6VOK - chains A and F of the 9 polymer chains in the assembly; structure by electron microscopy, 3.85 A resolution.

== Chain A ==
Protein: ATP synthase subunit alpha, chloroplastic
Organism: Spinacia oleracea
Notes: EC 7.1.2.2
Reference sequence: P06450 (ATPA_SPIOL); residues 1-507 here = UniProt positions 1-507
Sequence (507 residues; row label = number of the first residue in the row):
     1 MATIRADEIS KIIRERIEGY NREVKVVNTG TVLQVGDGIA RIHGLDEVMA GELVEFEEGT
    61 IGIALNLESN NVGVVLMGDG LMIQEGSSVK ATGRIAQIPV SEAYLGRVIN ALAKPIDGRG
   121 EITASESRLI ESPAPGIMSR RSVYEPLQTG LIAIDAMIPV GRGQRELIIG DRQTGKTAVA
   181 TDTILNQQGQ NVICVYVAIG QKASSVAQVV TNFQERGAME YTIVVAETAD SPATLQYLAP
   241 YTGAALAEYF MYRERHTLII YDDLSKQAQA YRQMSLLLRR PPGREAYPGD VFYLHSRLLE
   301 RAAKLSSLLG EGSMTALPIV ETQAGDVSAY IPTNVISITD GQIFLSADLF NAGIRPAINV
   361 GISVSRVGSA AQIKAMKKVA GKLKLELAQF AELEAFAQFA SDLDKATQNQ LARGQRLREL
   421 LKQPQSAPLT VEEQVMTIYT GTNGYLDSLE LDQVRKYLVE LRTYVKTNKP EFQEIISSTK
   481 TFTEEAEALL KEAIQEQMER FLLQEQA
Unresolved in the structure: 1-6, 505-507
Residues lining bound ligands: ATP (adenosine-5'-triphosphate): Asp171, Arg172, Gln173, Thr174, Gly175, Lys176, Thr177, Ala178, Phe350, Arg355, Pro356, Gln423, Pro424, Gln425
Swiss-Prot annotation at these positions:
  - binding site (ATP): Gly170 to Thr177
  - site: Ser363 (Required for activity)

== Chain F ==
Protein: ATP synthase subunit beta, chloroplastic
Organism: Spinacia oleracea
Notes: EC 7.1.2.2
Reference sequence: P00825 (ATPB_SPIOL); residues 1-498 here = UniProt positions 1-498
Sequence (498 residues; numbered 1 to 498; the number before each row is that of its first residue):
     1 MRINPTTSDP GVSTLEKKNL GRIAQIIGPV LDVAFPPGKM PNIYNALIVK GRDTAGQPMN
    61 VTCEVQQLLG NNRVRAVAMS ATDGLTRGME VIDTGAPLSV PVGGATLGRI FNVLGEPVDN
   121 LGPVDTRTTS PIHRSAPAFT QLDTKLSIFE TGIKVVDLLA PYRRGGKIGL FGGAGVGKTV
   181 LIMELINNIA KAHGGVSVFG GVGERTREGN DLYMEMKESG VINEQNIAES KVALVYGQMN
   241 EPPGARMRVG LTALTMAEYF RDVNEQDVLL FIDNIFRFVQ AGSEVSALLG RMPSAVGYQP
   301 TLSTEMGSLQ ERITSTKEGS ITSIQAVYVP ADDLTDPAPA TTFAHLDATT VLSRGLAAKG
   361 IYPAVDPLDS TSTMLQPRIV GEEHYEIAQR VKETLQRYKE LQDIIAILGL DELSEEDRLT
   421 VARARKIERF LSQPFFVAEV FTGSPGKYVG LAETIRGFQL ILSGELDSLP EQAFYLVGNI
   481 DEATAKAMNL EMESKLKK
Unresolved in the structure: 1-17, 497-498
Residues lining bound ligands:
  - ADP (adenosine-5'-diphosphate): Gly173, Ala174, Gly175, Val176, Gly177, Lys178, Thr179, Val180, Tyr362, Gln433, Phe435, Ala438, Phe441, Thr442, Ser444
  - ATP (adenosine-5'-triphosphate): Thr373, Gln376, Arg378
Swiss-Prot annotation at these positions:
  - binding site (ATP): Gly172 to Thr179

== How chain A and chain F interact ==
Contacting residue pairs - 70 pairs, chain A then chain F:
  Gly44(A) with Arg87(F), hydrogen bond (backbone-side chain)
  Leu45(A) with Arg87(F), hydrogen bond (backbone-side chain)
  Asp46(A) with Arg87(F)
  Glu47(A) with Thr86(F), hydrogen bond (backbone-side chain)
  Val48(A) with Thr86(F), hydrogen bond (backbone-side chain); Arg87(F)
  Met49(A) with Thr82(F); Asp83(F); Gly84(F), hydrogen bond (side chain-backbone); Leu85(F), hydrogen bond (side chain-backbone); Thr86(F)
  Ala50(A) with Ile26(F), hydrophobic; Asp83(F)
  Asn66(A) with Ile27(F)
  Leu67(A) with Gln25(F); Ile26(F), hydrogen bond (backbone-backbone)
  Glu68(A) with Ala24(F); Gln25(F); Ile27(F); Arg87(F), hydrogen bond (backbone-side chain)
  Ser69(A) with Ala24(F); Gln25(F), hydrogen bond; Arg87(F), hydrogen bond (backbone-side chain)
  Val72(A) with Arg87(F)
  Leu129(A) with Thr54(F)
  Ala134(A) with Asn240(F)
  Ile137(A) with Thr206(F); Asn210(F); Gln238(F)
  Met138(A) with Val118(F)
  Arg140(A) with Thr206(F); Asn210(F), hydrogen bond (backbone-side chain)
  Arg141(A) with Asn210(F)
  Arg165(A) with Arg205(F)
  Arg280(A) with Ile27(F)
  Pro281(A) with Ala287(F); Leu288(F)
  Gly289(A) with Glu284(F); Leu288(F)
  Asp290(A) with Glu284(F); Leu288(F)
  Phe292(A) with Arg246(F); Gln280(F); Glu284(F)
  Tyr293(A) with Glu241(F); Pro242(F); Pro243(F); Arg246(F); Glu284(F), hydrogen bond
  Ser296(A) with Met239(F), hydrogen bond (side chain-backbone); Asn240(F)
  Arg297(A) with Asn240(F), hydrogen bond (side chain-backbone)
  Glu300(A) with Thr206(F); Met239(F); Asn240(F)
  Ser328(A) with Ala331(F)
  Tyr330(A) with Gln280(F), hydrogen bond; Glu284(F)
  Ser337(A) with Arg205(F), hydrogen bond (backbone-side chain); Met239(F); Arg277(F), hydrogen bond
  Ile338(A) with Arg205(F); Met239(F), hydrophobic
  Thr339(A) with Arg205(F)
  Asp340(A) with Arg205(F); Arg207(F), salt bridge; Glu208(F)
  Arg366(A) with Ala174(F); Arg205(F); Glu208(F), salt bridge
Also at the interface, not in a pair above, chain A (43 interface residues in all): Leu65, Asn70, Asn71, Glu131, Ser142, Arg284, Val291, Asn334
Also at the interface, not in a pair above, chain F (39 interface residues in all): Pro29, Ile110, Asn120, Asp211, Tyr236, Ala281, Gly290, Val296

== Summary ==
The interface between chain A and chain F involves 43 residues on one side and 39 on the other, with 17
hydrogen bonds and 2 salt bridges. Polar contacts include Asp340(A)-Arg207(F), Arg366(A)-Glu208(F) and
Gly44(A)-Arg87(F). Bound to chain A: ATP. Chain F binds ATP and ADP.
Chain A is ATP synthase subunit alpha, chloroplastic and chain F is ATP synthase subunit beta, chloroplastic,
both from Spinacia oleracea; the structure, Chloroplast ATP synthase (R3, CF1), was determined by electron
microscopy (same publication as 6VM1, 6VM4, 6VMB, 6VMD, 6VMG, 6VOF and 8 further entries).
